PDB entry 5VHR | electron microscopy, 7.70 A resolution (low resolution: residue-level contacts below are approximate; hydrogen-bond / salt-bridge calls are withheld) | chains B and C of the 8 polymer chains in the assembly

Chain B:
Protein: 26S proteasome regulatory subunit 4
Source organism: Homo sapiens
Reference sequence: P62191 (PRS4_HUMAN); numbering as in UniProt (aligned over 167-433)
Amino-acid sequence (267 residues; each row starts with the number of its first residue):
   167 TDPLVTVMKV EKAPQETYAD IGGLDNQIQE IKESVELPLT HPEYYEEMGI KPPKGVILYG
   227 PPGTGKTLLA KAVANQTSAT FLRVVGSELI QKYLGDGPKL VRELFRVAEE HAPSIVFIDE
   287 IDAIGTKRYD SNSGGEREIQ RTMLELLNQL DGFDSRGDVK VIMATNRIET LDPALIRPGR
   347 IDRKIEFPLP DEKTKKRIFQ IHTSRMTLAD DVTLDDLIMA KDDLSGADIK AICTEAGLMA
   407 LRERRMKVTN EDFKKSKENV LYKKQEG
Disordered / not traced: 167-188, 289-300
Swiss-Prot annotation at these positions:
  - binding site (ATP): Gly226 to Thr233
  - modified residue: Lys258 (N6-acetyllysine)
  - cross-link: Lys237 (Glycyl lysine isopeptide (Lys-Gly) (interchain with G-Cter in ubiquitin))

Chain C:
Protein: 26S proteasome regulatory subunit 8
Source organism: Homo sapiens
Reference sequence: P62195 (PRS8_HUMAN); residue numbers follow UniProt; this construct covers 130-395
Amino-acid sequence (266 residues; numbered 130 to 395; the number before each row is that of its first residue):
   130 KVDPLVSLMM VEKVPDSTYE MIGGLDKQIK EIKEVIELPV KHPELFEALG IAQPKGVLLY
   190 GPPGTGKTLL ARAVAHHTDC TFIRVSGSEL VQKFIGEGAR MVRELFVMAR EHAPSIIFMD
   250 EIDSIGSSRL EGGSGGDSEV QRTMLELLNQ LDGFEATKNI KVIMATNRID ILDSALLRPG
   310 RIDRKIEFPP PNEEARLDIL KIHSRKMNLT RGINLRKIAE LMPGASGAEV KGVCTEAGMY
   370 ALRERRVHVT QEDFEMAVAK VMQKDS
Disordered / not traced: 130-144, 226-228, 253-257, 395
Swiss-Prot annotation at these positions:
  - binding site (ATP): Gly190 to Thr197
  - modified residue: Lys222 (N6-acetyllysine)

How chain B and chain C interact:
Residue-residue contacts - 13 pairs, chain B then chain C:
  Arg249(B) with Gly282(C)
  Lys258(B) with Arg271(C)
  Arg371(B) with Glu176(C)
  Met372(B) with Ala177(C)
  Lys396(B) with Gly179(C)
  Thr400(B) with Leu178(C); Gly179(C); Ile180(C)
  Gly403(B) with Leu178(C)
  Leu404(B) with Glu163(C); Leu178(C)
  Arg408(B) with Lys159(C)
  Lys429(B) with Gly309(C)
Interface residues without a listed pair, chain B (13 interface residues in all): Glu254, Cys399, Leu407
Interface residues without a listed pair, chain C (12 interface residues in all): Leu167, Leu174

Summary:
The interface between chain B and chain C involves 13 residues on one side and 12 on the other. Curated
annotation (UniProt) lists 8 ATP-binding residues on chain B; 8 ATP-binding residues on chain C.
Here chain B is 26S proteasome regulatory subunit 4 and chain C is 26S proteasome regulatory subunit 8, both
from Homo sapiens. Entry 5VHR (Conformational Landscape of the p28-Bound Human Proteasome Regulatory Particle)
was determined by electron microscopy together with 5VGZ, 5VHF, 5VHH, 5VHI, 5VHJ, 5VHM and 5 further entries
from the same study.
